7FIP - chains A and B of the 4 polymer chains in the assembly; structure by X-ray diffraction, 2.39 A resolution.

== Chain A (and B) ==
Molecule: Beta-1,2-mannobiose phosphorylase
From: Thermoanaerobacter sp. (strain X514)
Notes: EC 2.4.1.339; chain B of this document is another copy of the same molecule, construct and numbering; everything in this record applies to it too
Reference sequence: B0K2C3 (BMBP_THEPX); residue numbers follow UniProt; this construct covers 1-302
Amino-acid sequence (313 residues; each row starts with the number of its first residue; numbers below 1 keep their minus sign (Gly-10 is residue -10)):
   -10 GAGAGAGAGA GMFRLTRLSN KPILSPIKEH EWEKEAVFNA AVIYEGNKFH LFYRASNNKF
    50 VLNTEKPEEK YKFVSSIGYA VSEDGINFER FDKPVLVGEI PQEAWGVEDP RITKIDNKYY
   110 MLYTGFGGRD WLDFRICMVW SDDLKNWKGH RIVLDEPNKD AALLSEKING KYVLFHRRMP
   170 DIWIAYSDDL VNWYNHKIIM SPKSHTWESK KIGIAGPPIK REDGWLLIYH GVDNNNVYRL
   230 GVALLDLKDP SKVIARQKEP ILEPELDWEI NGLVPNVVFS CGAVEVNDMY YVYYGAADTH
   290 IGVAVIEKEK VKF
Not modelled in the structure: -10 to -1 (chain B: -10 to 0)
Differences from the reference sequence: expression tag (-10 to 0)
Bound ions: Zn2+ site 1: His19, Glu54, Asp81; Zn2+ site 2: Glu92, Cys126, His139; Zn2+ site 3: Asp149, His219; Zn2+ site 4: Asp170 (shared with His194(B) of chain B); Zn2+ site 5: His194 (shared with Asp170(B) of chain B); Zn2+ site 6: Glu248 (shared with 1 residue of chain D)

== Interface between chain A and chain B ==
Residue-residue contacts - 8 pairs, chain A then chain B:
  Asp170(A) - His194(B)  salt bridge
  Ile187(A) - His194(B)
  Ser190(A) - Ser193(B)
  Ser190(A) - His194(B)
  Ser193(A) - Ser190(B)
  His194(A) - Asp170(B)  salt bridge
  His194(A) - Ile187(B)
  His194(A) - Ser190(B)
Interface residues without a listed pair, chain A (6 interface residues in all): Pro191
Interface residues without a listed pair, chain B (6 interface residues in all): Pro191

== In short ==
Chain A and chain B each contribute 6 residues to their interface, with 2 salt bridges. Its one salt-bridged
contact is Asp170(A)-His194(B). His19(A), Glu54(A) and Asp81(A) form the Zn2+ site 1. Glu92(A), Cys126(A) and
His139(A) coordinate Zn2+ site 2.
Chain A and chain B are both Beta-1,2-mannobiose phosphorylase (Thermoanaerobacter sp. (strain X514)); the
structure, The native structure of beta-1,2-mannobiose phosphorylase from Thermoanaerobacter sp, was
determined by X-ray diffraction (same publication as 7FIQ, 7FIR and 7FIS).
